1R95 - chains A and B; structure by X-ray diffraction, 2.65 A resolution.

[Chain A (and B)]
Name: Protein yfhF
Source organism: Escherichia coli
Notes: chain B of this document is another copy of the same molecule, construct and numbering; everything in this record applies to it too
Reference sequence: P0AAC8 (YFHF_ECOLI); residue numbers follow UniProt; this construct covers 1-105
Amino-acid sequence (118 residues; row label = number of the first residue in the row):
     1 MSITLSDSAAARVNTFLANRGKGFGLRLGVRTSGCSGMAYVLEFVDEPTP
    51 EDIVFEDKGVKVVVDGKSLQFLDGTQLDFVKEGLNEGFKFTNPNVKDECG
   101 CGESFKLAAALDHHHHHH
Not modelled in the structure: 98-118
Sequence notes: cloning artifact (106-112); expression tag (113-118)
Curated features (UniProtKB/Swiss-Prot):
  - binding site (Fe cation): C35, C99, C101
Reported in the primary citation:
  - conformationally variable residues (side-chain flip): E82

[Chain A / chain B interface]
Residue-residue contacts (21):
  M1(A) - P50(B)
  M1(A) - E51(B)
  M1(A) - D52(B)
  M1(A) - I53(B)
  M1(A) - G66(B)
  P50(A) - M1(B)
  P50(A) - E56(B)
  E51(A) - M1(B)
  D52(A) - M1(B)
  D52(A) - F55(B)
  I53(A) - M1(B)
  I53(A) - I53(B)  hydrophobic
  I53(A) - V54(B)
  I53(A) - F55(B)  hydrophobic
  V54(A) - I53(B)
  V54(A) - V54(B)  hydrogen bond (backbone-backbone)
  F55(A) - D52(B)
  F55(A) - I53(B)  hydrophobic
  E56(A) - P50(B)
  G66(A) - M1(B)
  L69(A) - L69(B)  hydrophobic
Also at the interface, not in a pair above, chain A (11 interface residues in all): K67
Also at the interface, not in a pair above, chain B (11 interface residues in all): K67

[In short]
The chain A/chain B interface involves 11 residues from each chain, with 1 hydrogen bond. The hydrogen-bonded
pair V54(A)-V54(B) is a backbone contact. From UniProt: 3 Fe cation-binding residues on chain A. The paper
reports conformational variability at E82(A).
Both chains are Protein yfhF (Escherichia coli). Entry 1R95 (Crystal Structure of IscA (native)) was
determined by X-ray diffraction together with 1R94 from the same study.
